3DY3 - chains E and F of the 28 polymer chains in the assembly; structure by X-ray diffraction, 2.81 A resolution.

[Chain E]
Name: Proteasome component PRE5
Source organism: Saccharomyces cerevisiae
Notes: EC 3.4.25.1
UniProtKB: P40302 (PSA1_YEAST); the construct has insertions or renumbered stretches relative to UniProt, so the offset changes along the chain: 4-60 = UniProt 2-58; 63-180 = UniProt 59-176; 183-204 = UniProt 183-204; 210-233 = UniProt 211-234
Chain sequence (233 residues; numbered 4 to 233 plus 10 insertion-coded residues; 7 numbers in that range are skipped by the numbering (no residue carries them; nothing is unmodelled there); the number before each row is that of its first residue; a row labelled like 18A-18F holds insertion residues (18A, then the next letters in order)):
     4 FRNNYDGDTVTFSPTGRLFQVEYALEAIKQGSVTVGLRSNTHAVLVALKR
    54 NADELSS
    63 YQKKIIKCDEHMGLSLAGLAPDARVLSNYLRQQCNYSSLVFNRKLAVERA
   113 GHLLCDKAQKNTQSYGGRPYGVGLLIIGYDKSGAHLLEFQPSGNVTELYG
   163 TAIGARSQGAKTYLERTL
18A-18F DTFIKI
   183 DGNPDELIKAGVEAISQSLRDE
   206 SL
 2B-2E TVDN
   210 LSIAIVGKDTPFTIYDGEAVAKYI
Curated features (UniProtKB/Swiss-Prot):
  - modified residue: Ser-16 (Phosphoserine)
  - cross-link: Lys-191 (Glycyl lysine isopeptide (Lys-Gly) (interchain with G-Cter in ubiquitin))

[Chain F]
Name: Proteasome component C1
Source organism: Saccharomyces cerevisiae
Notes: EC 3.4.25.1
UniProtKB: P21242 (PSA3_YEAST); the construct lacks a stretch of the UniProt sequence and is renumbered around it, so the offset changes along the chain: 5-180 = UniProt 5-180; 184-199 = UniProt 187-202; 201-206 = UniProt 203-208; 207-218 = UniProt 211-222; 1 more segments
Chain sequence (244 residues; row label = number of the first residue in the row; note: 4 numbers in that range are skipped by the numbering (no residue carries them; nothing is unmodelled there); a row labelled like 18A-18F holds insertion residues (18A, then the next letters in order)):
     5 GTGYDLSNSVFSPDGRNFQVEYAVKAVENGTTSIGIKCNDGVVFAVEKLI
    55 TSKLLVPQKNVKIQVVDRHIGCVYSGLIPDGRHLVNRGREEAASFKKLYK
   105 TPIPIPAFADRLGQYVQAHTLYNSVRPFGVSTIFGGVDKNGAHLYMLEPS
   155 GSYWGYKGAATGKGRQSAKAELEKLV
18A-18F DHHPEG
   184 LSAREAVKQAAKIIYL
   201 AHEDNK
20B-20C EK
   207 DFELEISWCSLS
21A-21C ETN
   219 GLHKFVKGDLLQEAIDFAQKEIN

[Interface between chain E and chain F]
Contacting residue pairs - 58 pairs, chain E then chain F:
  Asn-7(E) / Leu-10(F)
  Tyr-8(E) / Asp-9(F)  hydrogen bond
  Tyr-8(E) / Leu-10(F)  hydrophobic
  Thr-12(E) / Arg-130(F)
  Val-13(E) / Asn-127(F)
  Val-13(E) / Ser-128(F)
  Val-13(E) / Val-129(F)
  Val-13(E) / Arg-130(F)
  Thr-14(E) / Leu-10(F)
  Thr-14(E) / Gln-23(F)
  Phe-15(E) / Gln-23(F)  hydrogen bond (backbone-side chain)
  Phe-15(E) / Tyr-26(F)
  Phe-15(E) / Ala-27(F)  hydrophobic
  Phe-15(E) / Leu-81(F)  hydrophobic
  Phe-15(E) / Arg-130(F)
  Phe-15(E) / Pro-131(F)
  Ser-16(E) / Tyr-26(F)
  Pro-17(E) / Tyr-26(F)  hydrophobic
  Pro-17(E) / Lys-29(F)
  Thr-18(E) / Lys-29(F)
  Gly-19(E) / Tyr-26(F)
  Gly-19(E) / Lys-29(F)
  Gly-19(E) / Ala-30(F)
  Leu-21(E) / Leu-81(F)  hydrophobic
  Leu-21(E) / Arg-130(F)
  His-114(E) / Arg-86(F)
  Cys-117(E) / Arg-86(F)
  Asp-118(E) / Arg-86(F)  salt bridge
  Asp-118(E) / Asn-90(F)
  Gln-121(E) / Pro-83(F)
  Gln-121(E) / Asp-84(F)
  Gln-121(E) / His-87(F)
  Thr-124(E) / Arg-130(F)  hydrogen bond (backbone-side chain)
  Gln-125(E) / His-87(F)
  Gln-125(E) / His-123(F)
  Gln-125(E) / Val-129(F)
  Gln-125(E) / Arg-130(F)  hydrogen bond (backbone-backbone)
  Gln-125(E) / Phe-132(F)
  Tyr-127(E) / Ser-128(F)  hydrogen bond (backbone-backbone)
  Ser-154(E) / Pro-83(F)
  Gly-155(E) / Pro-83(F)
  Asn-156(E) / Pro-83(F)
  Thr-158(E) / Asn-64(F)
  Glu-159(E) / Leu-59(F)
  Glu-159(E) / Val-60(F)  hydrogen bond (backbone-backbone)
  Glu-159(E) / Lys-63(F)
  Glu-159(E) / Asn-64(F)  hydrogen bond (backbone-side chain)
  Leu-160(E) / Leu-58(F)
  Leu-160(E) / Leu-59(F)  hydrophobic
  Leu-160(E) / Val-60(F)
  Tyr-161(E) / Leu-58(F)  hydrogen bond (backbone-backbone)
  Tyr-161(E) / Val-60(F)  hydrophobic
  Tyr-161(E) / Pro-61(F)
  Gly-162(E) / Leu-58(F)
  Lys-173(E) / Leu-58(F)
  Glu-177(E) / Ser-56(F)
  Glu-177(E) / Lys-57(F)
  Leu-180(E) / Lys-57(F)
Interface residues without a listed pair, chain E (32 interface residues in all): Arg-41, Ser-126, Leu-176
Interface residues without a listed pair, chain F (30 interface residues in all): Ile-82, Gly-133

[Overview]
32 residues of chain E face 30 of chain F across their interface; the contacts include 8 hydrogen bonds and 1
salt bridge. Polar pairs include Asp-118(E)/Arg-86(F), Tyr-8(E)/Asp-9(F) and Phe-15(E)/Gln-23(F).
Chain E is Proteasome component PRE5 and chain F is Proteasome component C1, both from Saccharomyces
cerevisiae; the structure, Crystal structure of yeast 20S proteasome in complex with the epimer form of
spirolactacystin, was determined by X-ray diffraction, deposited together with 3DY4.
